PDB entry 6X3V | electron microscopy, 3.50 A resolution | chains D and K of the 9 polymer chains in the assembly

# Chain D
Molecule: Gamma-aminobutyric acid receptor subunit alpha-1
Source organism: Homo sapiens
UniProt: P14867 (GBRA1_HUMAN); the construct has insertions or renumbered stretches relative to UniProt, so the offset changes along the chain: 1-312 = UniProt 28-339; 320-358 = UniProt 418-456
Amino-acid sequence (358 residues; each row starts with the number of its first residue):
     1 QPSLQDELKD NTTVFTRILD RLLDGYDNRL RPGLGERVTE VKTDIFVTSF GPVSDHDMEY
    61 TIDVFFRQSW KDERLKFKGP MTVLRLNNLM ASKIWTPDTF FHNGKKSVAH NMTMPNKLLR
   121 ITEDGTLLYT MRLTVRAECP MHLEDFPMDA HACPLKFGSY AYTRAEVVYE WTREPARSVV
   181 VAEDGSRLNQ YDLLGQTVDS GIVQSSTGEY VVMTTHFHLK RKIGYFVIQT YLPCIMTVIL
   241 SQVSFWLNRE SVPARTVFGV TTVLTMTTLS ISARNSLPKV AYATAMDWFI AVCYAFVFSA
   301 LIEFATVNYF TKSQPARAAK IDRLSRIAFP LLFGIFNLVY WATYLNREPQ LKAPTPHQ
Unresolved in the structure: 1-9, 348-358
Differences from the reference sequence: linker (313-319)
Disulfide bonds: Cys139-Cys153
Covalently attached groups: N-acetylglucosamine (NAG) linked to Asn111
Ligand contacts:
  - gamma-amino-butanoic acid (ABU): Phe65, Arg67, Leu118, Thr130
  - Etomidate (V8D): Ile228, Gln229, Leu232, Pro233, Met236
Reported in the primary citation:
  - binding site for Etomidate: Pro233

# Chain K
Molecule: IgG2b Fab Heavy Chain
Source organism: Mus musculus
Notes: antibody fragment or engineered binder
Amino-acid sequence (454 residues; row label = number of the first residue in the row):
     1 EVQLQQSGAE LVKPGASVKL SCTASGFNIK DTYMYWVKQR PEQGLEWIGR IDPANGDTKY
    61 DPKFQGKATI TTDTFSNTAY LQLSSLTSED TAVYYCARKG LRWAMDYWGQ GTSVTVSTAK
   121 TTPPSVYPLA PGCGDTTGSS VTLGCLVKGY FPESVTVTWN SGSLSSSVHT FPALLQSGLY
   181 TMSSSVTVPS STWPSQTVTC SVAHPASSTT VDKKLEPSGP ISTINPCPPC KECHKCPAPN
   241 LEGGPSVFIF PPNIKDVLMI SLTPKVTCVV VDVSEDDPDV QISWFVNNVE VHTAQTQTHR
   301 EDYNSTIRVV STLPIQHQDW MSGKEFKCKV NNKDLPSPIE RTISKIKGLV RAPQVYILPP
   361 PAEQLSRKDV SLTCLVVGFN PGDISVEWTS NGHTEENYKD TAPVLDSDGS YFIYSKLNMK
   421 TSKWEKTDSF SCNVRHEGLK NYYLKKTISR SPGK
Unresolved in the structure: 1, 119-454
Disulfide bonds: Cys22-Cys96

# Interface between chain D and chain K
Contacting residue pairs (13; chain D residue first):
  Lys42(D) with Asp31(K), hydrogen bond (side chain-backbone)
  Lys71(D) with Asp31(K)
  Glu170(D) with Leu101(K); Arg102(K); Trp103(K), hydrogen bond
  Trp171(D) with Trp103(K), hydrogen bond (backbone-side chain)
  Thr172(D) with Tyr33(K), hydrogen bond (backbone-side chain); Trp103(K)
  Arg173(D) with Trp103(K)
  Glu174(D) with Arg50(K), salt bridge
  Pro175(D) with Trp103(K)
  Arg177(D) with Arg50(K)
  Ser200(D) with Arg102(K), hydrogen bond (backbone-side chain)
Also at the interface, not in a pair above, chain D (11 interface residues in all): Asp124
Also at the interface, not in a pair above, chain K (8 interface residues in all): Lys30, Lys59

# In short
Chain D and chain K form an interface of 11 and 8 residues respectively; the contacts include 5 hydrogen bonds
and 1 salt bridge. Polar contacts include Glu174(D)-Arg50(K), Lys42(D)-Asp31(K) and Glu170(D)-Trp103(K). Bound
to chain D: gamma-amino-butanoic acid and Etomidate. Covalently linked N-acetylglucosamine: at Asn111(D). The
paper reports a binding site for Etomidate at Pro233(D).
Here chain D is Gamma-aminobutyric acid receptor subunit alpha-1 (Homo sapiens) and chain K is IgG2b Fab Heavy
Chain (Mus musculus). Entry 6X3V (Human GABAA receptor alpha1-beta2-gamma2 subtype in complex with GABA plus
etomidate) was determined by electron microscopy together with 6X3S, 6X3T, 6X3U, 6X3W, 6X3X, 6X3Z and 6X40
from the same study.
